PDB entry 6RD9 | electron microscopy, 3.00 A resolution | chains 1 and 5 of the 31 polymer chains in the assembly

# Chain 1
Name: ATP synthase associated protein ASA1
Source organism: Polytomella sp. Pringsheim 198.80
Reference sequence: Q85JD5 (Q85JD5_9CHLO); residue numbers follow UniProt; this construct covers 1-618
Amino-acid sequence (618 residues; each row starts with the number of its first residue):
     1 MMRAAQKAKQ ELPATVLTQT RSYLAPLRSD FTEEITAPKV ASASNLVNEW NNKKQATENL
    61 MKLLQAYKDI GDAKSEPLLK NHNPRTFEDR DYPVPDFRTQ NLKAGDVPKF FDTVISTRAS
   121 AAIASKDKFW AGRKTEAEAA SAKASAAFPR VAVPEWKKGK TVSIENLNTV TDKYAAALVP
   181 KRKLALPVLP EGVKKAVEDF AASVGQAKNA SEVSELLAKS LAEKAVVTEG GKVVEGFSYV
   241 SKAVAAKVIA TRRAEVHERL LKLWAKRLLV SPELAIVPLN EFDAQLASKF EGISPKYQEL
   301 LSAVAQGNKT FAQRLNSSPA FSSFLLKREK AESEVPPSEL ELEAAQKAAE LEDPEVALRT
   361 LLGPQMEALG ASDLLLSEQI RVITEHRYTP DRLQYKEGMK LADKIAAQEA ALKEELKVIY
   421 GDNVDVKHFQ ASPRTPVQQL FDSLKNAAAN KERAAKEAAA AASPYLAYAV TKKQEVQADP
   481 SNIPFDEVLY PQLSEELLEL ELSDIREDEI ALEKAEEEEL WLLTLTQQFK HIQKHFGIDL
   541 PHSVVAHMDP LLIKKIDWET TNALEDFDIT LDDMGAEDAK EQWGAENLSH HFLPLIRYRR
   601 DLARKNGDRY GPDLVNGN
Disordered / not traced: 1-22, 618

# Chain 5
Name: Mitochondrial F1F0 ATP synthase associated 14 kDa protein
Source organism: Polytomella sp. Pringsheim 198.80
Reference sequence: A0A024FSR7 (A0A024FSR7_9CHLO); residue numbers follow UniProt; this construct covers 1-123
Amino-acid sequence (123 residues; numbered 1 to 123; the number before each row is that of its first residue):
     1 MKLLPESLQQ EAATAAVVAS WVLWHLDTQL LPTIMREHKL HACWAAAAKR YNEKLFKLNP
    61 SYDRVLSLPA VSKNQVLENV FHTAPKAPVE HLEKMVSANS KVYDALNLQS KRVLIWQVKP
   121 ALF

# How chain 1 and chain 5 interact
Residue-residue contacts - 148 pairs, chain 1 then chain 5:
  L79(1) with V80(5), hydrophobic
  H82(1) with N79(5); V80(5); H82(5)
  N83(1) with V76(5)
  P84(1) with V71(5), hydrophobic; Q75(5); N79(5)
  R85(1) with P69(5); V71(5), hydrogen bond (side chain-backbone); S72(5); K73(5); V76(5)
  E88(1) with P69(5); A70(5), hydrogen bond (side chain-backbone); V71(5)
  R90(1) with S67(5), hydrogen bond (side chain-backbone); L68(5), hydrogen bond (side chain-backbone); P69(5)
  V94(1) with L66(5), hydrophobic
  P95(1) with L66(5)
  D96(1) with D63(5)
  F97(1) with Y62(5), hydrophobic
  R98(1) with F56(5), hydrogen bond (side chain-backbone); K57(5); N59(5), hydrogen bond (side chain-backbone); Y62(5)
  F111(1) with Y62(5); D63(5); L66(5), hydrophobic
  V114(1) with L66(5), hydrophobic
  I115(1) with V65(5), hydrophobic; A70(5)
  R118(1) with L66(5), hydrogen bond (side chain-backbone); L68(5), hydrogen bond (side chain-backbone); A70(5)
  A119(1) with A70(5)
  A122(1) with V71(5), hydrophobic
  I123(1) with Q75(5)
  K126(1) with N79(5)
  V151(1) with M95(5), hydrophobic
  V153(1) with M95(5), hydrophobic
  P154(1) with N99(5)
  W156(1) with L106(5)
  T161(1) with L106(5); L108(5)
  V162(1) with L106(5), hydrogen bond (backbone-backbone); N107(5)
  S163(1) with N107(5)
  I164(1) with Y103(5), hydrophobic; N107(5)
  L167(1) with N99(5); Y103(5), hydrophobic
  V170(1) with N99(5)
  Y174(1) with H91(5); L92(5); M95(5), hydrophobic; N99(5), hydrogen bond
  A175(1) with L92(5)
  L178(1) with P88(5); V89(5), hydrophobic; L92(5), hydrophobic
  F282(1) with Y62(5), hydrophobic
  L286(1) with Y62(5), hydrophobic
  A287(1) with F56(5)
  S288(1) with F56(5)
  K289(1) with E53(5)
  F290(1) with N52(5); E53(5), hydrogen bond (backbone-side chain); F56(5), hydrophobic
  E291(1) with K49(5), salt bridge; E53(5)
  I293(1) with F56(5), hydrophobic
  Q394(1) with V65(5)
  E397(1) with S72(5); N74(5), hydrogen bond; Q75(5)
  K400(1) with N74(5)
  L401(1) with K73(5); L77(5), hydrophobic
  K404(1) with N74(5), hydrogen bond; E78(5), salt bridge
  S463(1) with Y103(5)
  P464(1) with Y103(5)
  Y465(1) with V96(5); N99(5); S100(5); Y103(5), hydrophobic
  L466(1) with S100(5)
  A469(1) with V96(5), hydrophobic
  K473(1) with L92(5)
  Q477(1) with V89(5)
  L497(1) with F81(5), hydrophobic
  L500(1) with K73(5), hydrogen bond (backbone-side chain)
  E501(1) with K73(5), salt bridge
  D504(1) with K73(5)
  E507(1) with L68(5); P69(5)
  K514(1) with R64(5), hydrogen bond (backbone-side chain); S67(5)
  A515(1) with R64(5)
  W521(1) with L55(5), hydrophobic
  L522(1) with N59(5)
  L525(1) with Y51(5)
  F529(1) with W44(5), hydrophobic
  I532(1) with L40(5), hydrophobic
  F536(1) with E37(5); L40(5), hydrophobic
  H542(1) with T33(5), hydrogen bond (side chain-backbone); R36(5); E37(5), salt bridge
  V545(1) with L40(5), hydrophobic
  L552(1) with L40(5), hydrophobic
  I553(1) with R36(5)
  I556(1) with M35(5); R36(5); K39(5); L40(5)
  D557(1) with R36(5), salt bridge
  E559(1) with K39(5), salt bridge
  T560(1) with P32(5)
  L564(1) with K39(5)
  E565(1) with M35(5); K39(5), hydrogen bond (backbone-side chain)
  D568(1) with H38(5), salt bridge; K39(5)
  K580(1) with A46(5)
  E581(1) with A46(5); R50(5)
  W583(1) with A42(5), hydrophobic; C43(5), hydrophobic
  G584(1) with C43(5); A47(5)
  A585(1) with A47(5); R50(5)
  N587(1) with C43(5), hydrogen bond
  L588(1) with C43(5); W44(5), hydrophobic; A47(5), hydrophobic; Y51(5)
  H591(1) with W44(5); Y51(5), hydrogen bond
  F592(1) with Y51(5), hydrophobic; K54(5); L55(5), hydrophobic; L58(5), hydrophobic
  L595(1) with L58(5), hydrophobic
  R599(1) with L58(5), hydrogen bond (side chain-backbone)
Interface residues without a listed pair, chain 1 (95 interface residues in all): A152, T171, I405, Q408, A511, E518, Q582
Interface residues without a listed pair, chain 5 (62 interface residues in all): L31, H41, P60, V102, D104

# Overview
The interface between chain 1 and chain 5 involves 95 residues on one side and 62 on the other; the contacts
include 20 hydrogen bonds and 7 salt bridges. Polar contacts include E291(1)-K49(5), K404(1)-E78(5) and
E501(1)-K73(5).
Here chain 1 is ATP synthase associated protein ASA1 and chain 5 is Mitochondrial F1F0 ATP synthase associated
14 kDa protein, both from Polytomella sp. Pringsheim 198.80. Entry 6RD9 (CryoEM structure of Polytomella F-ATP
synthase, Primary rotary state 1, composite map) was determined by electron microscopy, deposited together
with 6RD4, 6RD5, 6RD6, 6RD7, 6RD8, 6RDA and 46 further entries.
